8BWO - chain A; structure by electron microscopy, 3.20 A resolution.

Chain A:
Protein: ATP-binding cassette sub-family C member 4
Source organism: Homo sapiens
Notes: EC 7.6.2.-, 7.6.2.2, 7.6.2.3
Reference sequence: O15439 (MRP4_HUMAN); residue numbers follow UniProt; this construct covers 1-1325
Sequence (1325 residues; numbered 1 to 1325; the number before each row is that of its first residue):
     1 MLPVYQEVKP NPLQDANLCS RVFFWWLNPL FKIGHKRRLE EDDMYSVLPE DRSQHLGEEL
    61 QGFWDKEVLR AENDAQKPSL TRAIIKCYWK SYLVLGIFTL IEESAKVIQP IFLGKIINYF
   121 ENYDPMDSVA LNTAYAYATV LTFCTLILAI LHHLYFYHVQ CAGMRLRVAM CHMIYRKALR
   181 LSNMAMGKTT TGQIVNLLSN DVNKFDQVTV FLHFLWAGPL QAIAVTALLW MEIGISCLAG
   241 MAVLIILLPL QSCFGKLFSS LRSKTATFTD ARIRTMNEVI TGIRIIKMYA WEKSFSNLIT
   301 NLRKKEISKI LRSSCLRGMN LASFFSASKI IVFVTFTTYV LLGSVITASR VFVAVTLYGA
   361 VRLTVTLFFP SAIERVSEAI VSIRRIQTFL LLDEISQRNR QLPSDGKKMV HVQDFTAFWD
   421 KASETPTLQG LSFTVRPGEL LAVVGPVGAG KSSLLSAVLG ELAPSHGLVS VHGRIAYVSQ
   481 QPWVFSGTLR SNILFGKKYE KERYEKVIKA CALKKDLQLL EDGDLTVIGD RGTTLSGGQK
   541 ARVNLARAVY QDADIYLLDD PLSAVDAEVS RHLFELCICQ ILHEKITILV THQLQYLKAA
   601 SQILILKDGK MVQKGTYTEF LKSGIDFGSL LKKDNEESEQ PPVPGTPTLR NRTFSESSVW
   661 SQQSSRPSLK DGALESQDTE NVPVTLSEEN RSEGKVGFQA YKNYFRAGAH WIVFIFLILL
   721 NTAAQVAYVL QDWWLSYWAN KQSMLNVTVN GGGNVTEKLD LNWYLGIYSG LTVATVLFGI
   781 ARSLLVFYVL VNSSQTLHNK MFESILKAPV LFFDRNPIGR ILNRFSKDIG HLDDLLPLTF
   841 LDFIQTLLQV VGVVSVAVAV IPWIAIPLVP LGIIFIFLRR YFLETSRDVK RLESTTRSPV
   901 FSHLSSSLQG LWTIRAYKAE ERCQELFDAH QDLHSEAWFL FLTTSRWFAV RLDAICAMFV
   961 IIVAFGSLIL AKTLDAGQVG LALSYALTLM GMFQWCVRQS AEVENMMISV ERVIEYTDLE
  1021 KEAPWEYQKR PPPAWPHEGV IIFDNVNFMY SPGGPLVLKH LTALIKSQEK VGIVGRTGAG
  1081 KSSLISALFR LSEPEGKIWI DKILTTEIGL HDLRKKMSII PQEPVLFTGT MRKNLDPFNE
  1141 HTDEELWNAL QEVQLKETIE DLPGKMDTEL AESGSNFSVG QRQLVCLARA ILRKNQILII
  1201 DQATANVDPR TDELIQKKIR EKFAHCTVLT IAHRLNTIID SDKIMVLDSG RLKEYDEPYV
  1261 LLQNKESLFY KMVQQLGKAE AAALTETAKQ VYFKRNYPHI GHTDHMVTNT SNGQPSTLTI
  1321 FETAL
Disordered / not traced: 1-6, 121-127, 400-403, 622-687, 1295-1325
Construct notes: engineered mutation Gln1202 (Glu in O15439)
UniProt features mapped onto this chain:
  - motif: Glu1322 to Leu1325 (PDZ-binding)
  - binding site (ATP): Gly445 to Ser452, Gly1075 to Ser1082
  - modified residue: Thr646 (Phosphothreonine), Thr648 (Phosphothreonine), Ser664 (Phosphoserine), Ser668 (Phosphoserine)
  - glycosylation (N-linked (GlcNAc...) asparagine): Asn746, Asn754
  - natural variant: Gly187 (G187W: Transport properties comparable to wild-type), Lys304 (K304N: Transport properties comparable to wild-type), Gly487 (G487E: Transport properties comparable to wild-type), Tyr556 (Y556C: 40% reduced expression level compared to wild-type), Glu757 (E757K: 10% reduced expression level compared to wild-type), Val776 (V776I: 20% reduced expression level compared to wild-type), Arg820 (R820I: Transport properties comparable to wild-type), Val854 (V854F: Transport properties comparable to wild-type), Ile866 (I866V: Transport properties comparable to wild-type), Thr1142 (T1142M: 10% reduced expression level compared to wild-type)
  - mutagenesis: Asn746 (N746Q: Does not affect plasma membrane localization; 1.5 fold increase in PEG2 transport; does not affect estradiol 17-beta-D-glucuronide transport), Asn754 (N754Q: Does not affect plasma membrane localization; PEG2 transport is decreased by 50%; does not affect estradiol 17-beta-D-glucuronide transport)
Metal / ion sites: Mg2+ site 1: Gln480 (together with ATP); Mg2+ site 2: Ser1082, Gln1122, Gln1202 (together with ATP)
Small-molecule neighbours:
  - ATP (adenosine-5'-triphosphate), molecule 1: Trp419, Thr427, Pro446, Val447, Gly448, Ala449, Gly450, Lys451, Ser452, Ser453, Gln480, Trp912, Ser1175, Asn1176, Phe1177, Ser1178, Val1179, Gly1180, Gln1181, Asn1206
  - ATP, molecule 2: Glu521, Thr533, Thr534, Leu535, Ser536, Gly537, Gly538, Gln539, Asp814, Tyr1050, Val1057, Arg1076, Thr1077, Gly1078, Ala1079, Gly1080, Lys1081, Ser1082, Ser1083, Gln1122, Gln1202, His1233
Reported in the primary citation:
  - mutagenesis - E1202Q: abolished catalytic activity on ATP (citing earlier work)
  - contacts within the chain: Phe352-Ser984
  - mutagenesis - K1081M: abolished catalytic activity on ATP
  - mutagenesis - K106A, H152A: decreased expression

Overview:
Chain A binds ATP. The Mg2+ site 2 is built by Ser1082, Gln1122 and Gln1202. Curated annotation (UniProt)
lists 16 ATP-binding residues and 2 mutagenesis sites. From the paper: E1202Q and K1081M abolish catalytic
activity on ATP; contacts within the chain involving Phe352 and Ser984; 4 substitutions were tested in all.
Chain A is ATP-binding cassette sub-family C member 4 (Homo sapiens); the structure, Cryo-EM structure of
nanodisc-reconstituted human MRP4 with E1202Q mutation (outward-facing occluded conformation), was determined
by electron microscopy (same publication as 8BJF, 8BWP, 8BWQ and 8BWR).
